PDB entry 7Z53 | X-ray diffraction, 2.28 A resolution | chains B and C of the 6 polymer chains in the assembly

[Chain B]
Name: Myeloperoxidase heavy chain
From: Homo sapiens
UniProtKB: P05164 (PERM_HUMAN); residues 279-744 here = UniProt positions 279-744
Sequence (466 residues; row label = number of the first residue in the row):
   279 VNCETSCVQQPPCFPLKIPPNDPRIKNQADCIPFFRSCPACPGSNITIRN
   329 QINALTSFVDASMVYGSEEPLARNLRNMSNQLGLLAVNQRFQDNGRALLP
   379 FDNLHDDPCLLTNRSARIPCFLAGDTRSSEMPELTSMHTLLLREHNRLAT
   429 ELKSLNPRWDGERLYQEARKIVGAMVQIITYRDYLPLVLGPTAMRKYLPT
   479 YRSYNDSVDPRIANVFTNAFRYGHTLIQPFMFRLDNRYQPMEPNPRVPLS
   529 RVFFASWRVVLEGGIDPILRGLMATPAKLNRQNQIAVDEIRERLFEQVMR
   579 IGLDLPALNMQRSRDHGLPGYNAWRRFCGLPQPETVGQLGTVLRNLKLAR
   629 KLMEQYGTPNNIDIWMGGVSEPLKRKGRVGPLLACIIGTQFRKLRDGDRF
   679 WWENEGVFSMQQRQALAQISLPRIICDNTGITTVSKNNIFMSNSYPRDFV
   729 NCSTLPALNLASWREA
Unresolved in the structure: 744
Modified positions: Cys-316 (S-hydroxycysteine; CSO)
Curated features (UniProtKB/Swiss-Prot):
  - binding site (Ca(2+)): Thr-334, Phe-336, Asp-338, Ser-340
  - binding site (heme b): Glu-408, Met-409, His-502
  - site: Arg-405 (Transition state stabilizer)
  - modified residue: Cys-316 (Cysteine sulfenic acid (-SOH))
  - glycosylation (N-linked (GlcNAc...) asparagine): Asn-323, Asn-355, Asn-391, Asn-483, Asn-729
  - natural variant: Arg-447 (R447Q: In a colorectal cancer sample), Arg-569 (R569W: In MPOD)
Cystine bridges: Cys-281/Cys-291, Cys-285/Cys-309, Cys-387/Cys-398, Cys-606/Cys-663, Cys-704/Cys-730
Covalently attached groups: glycan linked to Asn-355, Asn-483; N-acetylglucosamine (NAG) linked to Asn-391
Ion coordination: Ca2+: Thr-334, Phe-336, Asp-338, Ser-340 (shared with 1 residue of chain A); heme c Fe near His-502 (its only coordinating residue here)
Residues lining bound ligands: heme c (HEC): Arg-405, Glu-408, Met-409, Tyr-462, Thr-495, Phe-498, Arg-499, Tyr-500, Gly-501, His-502, Ile-505, Phe-531, Leu-572, Phe-573, Leu-583, Leu-586, Arg-590
From the paper describing this entry:
  - binding site for heme c: Glu-408

[Chain C]
Name: Myeloperoxidase light chain
From: Homo sapiens
UniProtKB: P05164 (PERM_HUMAN); numbering as in UniProt (aligned over 166-271)
Sequence (106 residues; each row starts with the number of its first residue):
   166 TCPEQDKYRTITGMCNNRRSPTLGASNRAFVRWLPAEYEDGFSLPYGWTP
   216 GVKRNGFPVALARAVSNEIVRFPTDQLTPDQERSLMFMQWGQLLDHDLDF
   266 TPEPAA
Curated features (UniProtKB/Swiss-Prot):
  - active site: His-261 (Proton acceptor)
  - binding site (heme b): Asp-260
  - binding site (Ca(2+)): Asp-262
  - natural variant: Tyr-173 (Y173C: In MPOD), Met-251 (M251T: In MPOD)
Cystine bridges: Cys-167/Cys-180
Covalently attached groups: heme c (HEC) linked to Asp-260
Ion coordination: Ca2+: Asp-262 (shared with 4 residues of chain D)
Residues lining bound ligands: heme c (HEC): Met-253, Gly-256, Gln-257, Asp-264, Phe-265, Thr-266

[How chain B and chain C interact]
Contacting residue pairs (7; chain B residue first):
  Asn-323(B) / Arg-193(C)  hydrogen bond (backbone-side chain)
  Ile-324(B) / Asn-192(C)
  Ile-324(B) / Arg-193(C)  hydrogen bond (backbone-side chain)
  Ile-326(B) / Thr-187(C)
  Arg-489(B) / Pro-200(C)
  Ala-601(B) / Arg-184(C)
  Arg-604(B) / Arg-184(C)
Other interface residues (no listed pair), chain B (8 interface residues in all): Thr-325, Asp-487
Other interface residues (no listed pair), chain C (7 interface residues in all): Leu-188, Ala-194

[In short]
8 residues of chain B and 7 residues of chain C are in contact, with 2 hydrogen bonds. Polar pairs include
Asn-323(B)/Arg-193(C) and Ile-324(B)/Arg-193(C). Bound to chain B: heme c. Covalently linked
N-acetylglucosamine: at Asn-391(B). Heme c is covalently linked to Asp-260(C). The paper reports a binding
site for heme c at Glu-408(B).
Here chain B is Myeloperoxidase heavy chain and chain C is Myeloperoxidase light chain, both from Homo
sapiens. Entry 7Z53 (Structure of native leukocyte myeloperoxidase in complex with a truncated version (SPIN
truncated) of the Staphyloccal ...) was determined by X-ray diffraction (same publication as 7QZR).
